Entry 4XLQ (X-ray diffraction, 4.60 A resolution (low resolution: residue-level contacts below are approximate; hydrogen-bond / salt-bridge calls are withheld)); this record covers chains C and D of the 8 polymer chains in the assembly.

[Chain C]
Protein: DNA-directed RNA polymerase subunit beta
Source organism: Thermus aquaticus
Notes: EC 2.7.7.6
Reference sequence: Q9KWU7 (RPOB_THEAQ); numbering as in UniProt (aligned over 1-1119)
Amino-acid sequence (1119 residues; each row starts with the number of its first residue):
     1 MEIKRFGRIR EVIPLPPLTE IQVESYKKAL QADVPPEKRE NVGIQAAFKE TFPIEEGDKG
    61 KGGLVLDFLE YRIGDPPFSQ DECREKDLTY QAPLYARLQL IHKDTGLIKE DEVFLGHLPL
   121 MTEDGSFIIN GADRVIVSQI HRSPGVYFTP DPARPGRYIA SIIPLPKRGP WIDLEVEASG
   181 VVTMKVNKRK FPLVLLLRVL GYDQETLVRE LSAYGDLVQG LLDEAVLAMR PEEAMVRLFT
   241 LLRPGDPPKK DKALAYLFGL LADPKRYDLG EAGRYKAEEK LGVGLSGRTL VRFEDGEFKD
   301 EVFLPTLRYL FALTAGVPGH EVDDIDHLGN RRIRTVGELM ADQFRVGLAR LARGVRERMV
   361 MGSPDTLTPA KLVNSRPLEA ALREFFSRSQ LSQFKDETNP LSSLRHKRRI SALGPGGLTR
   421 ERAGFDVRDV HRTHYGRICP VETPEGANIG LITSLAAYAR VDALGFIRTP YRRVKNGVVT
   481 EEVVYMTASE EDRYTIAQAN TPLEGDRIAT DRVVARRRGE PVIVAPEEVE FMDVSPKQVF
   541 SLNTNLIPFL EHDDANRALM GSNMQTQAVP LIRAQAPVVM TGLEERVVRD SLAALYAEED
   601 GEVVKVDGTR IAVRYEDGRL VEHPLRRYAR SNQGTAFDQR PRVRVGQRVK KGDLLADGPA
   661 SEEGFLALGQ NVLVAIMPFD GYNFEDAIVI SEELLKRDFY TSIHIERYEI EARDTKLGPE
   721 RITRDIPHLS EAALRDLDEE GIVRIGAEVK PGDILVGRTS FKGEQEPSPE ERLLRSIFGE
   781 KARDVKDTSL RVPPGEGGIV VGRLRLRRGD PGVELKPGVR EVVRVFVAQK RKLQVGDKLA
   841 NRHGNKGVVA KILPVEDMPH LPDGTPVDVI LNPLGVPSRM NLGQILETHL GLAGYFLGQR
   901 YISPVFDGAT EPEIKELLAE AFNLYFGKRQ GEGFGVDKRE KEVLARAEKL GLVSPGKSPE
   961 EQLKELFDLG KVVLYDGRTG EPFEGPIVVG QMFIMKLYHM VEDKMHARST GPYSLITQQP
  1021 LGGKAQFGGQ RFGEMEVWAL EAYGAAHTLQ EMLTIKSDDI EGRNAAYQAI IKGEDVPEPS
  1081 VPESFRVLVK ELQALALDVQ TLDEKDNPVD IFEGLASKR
Unresolved in the structure: 1, 57-61, 1119

[Chain D]
Protein: DNA-directed RNA polymerase subunit beta'
Source organism: Thermus aquaticus
Notes: EC 2.7.7.6
Reference sequence: Q9KWU6 (RPOC_THEAQ); residue numbers follow UniProt; this construct covers 1-1524
Amino-acid sequence (1524 residues; each row starts with the number of its first residue):
     1 MKKEVRKVRI ALASPEKIRS WSYGEVEKPE TINYRTLKPE RDGLFDERIF GPIKDYECAC
    61 GKYKRQRFEG KVCERCGVEV TRSIVRRYRM GHIELATPAA HIWFVKDVPS KIGTLLDLSA
   121 TELEQVLYFN KYIVLDPKGA VLDGVPVEKR QLLTDEEYRE LRYGKQETYP LPAGVDALVK
   181 DGEEVVKGQE LAPGVVSRMD GVALYRFPRR VRVDYLRKER AALRIPLSAW VEKEAYRPGE
   241 VLAELSEPYL FRAEESGVVE LKDLAEGHLI YLRQEEEVVA RYFLPAGMTP LVVEGEIVEV
   301 GQPLAEGKGL LRLPRHMTAK EVEAEEEGDS VHLTLFLEWT EPKDYKVAPH MNVIVPEGAK
   361 VQAGEKIVAA IDPEEEVIAE AEGVVHLHEP ASILVVKARV YPFEDDVEVT TGDRVAPGDV
   421 LADGGKVKSE IYGRVEVDLV RNVVRVVESY DIDARMGAEA IQELLKELDL EKLERELLEE
   481 MKHPSRARRA KARKRLEVVR AFLDSGNRPE WMILEAVPVL PPDLRPMVQV DGGRFATSDL
   541 NDLYRRLINR NNRLKKLLAQ GAPEIIIRNE KRMLQEAVDA VIDNGRRGSP VTNPGSERPL
   601 RSLTDILSGK QGRFRQNLLG KRVDYSGRSV IVVGPQLKLH QCGLPKRMAL ELFKPFLLKK
   661 MEEKAFAPNV KAARRMLERQ RDIKDEVWDA LEEVIHGKVV LLNRAPTLHR LGIQAFQPVL
   721 VEGQSIQLHP LVCEAFNADF DGDQMAVHVP LSSFAQAEAR IQMLSAHNLL SPASGEPLAK
   781 PSRDIILGLY YITQVRKEKK GAGMAFATPE EALAAYERGE VALNAPIVVA GRETSVGRLK
   841 FVFANPDEAL LAVAHGLLDL QDVVTVRYLG RRLETSPGRI LFARIVGEAV GDEKVAQELI
   901 QMDVPQEKNS LKDLVYQAFL RLGMEKTARL LDALKYYGFT LSTTSGITIG IDDAVIPEEK
   961 QRYLEEADRK LRQIEQAYEM GFLTDRERYD QVIQLWTETT EKVTQAVFKN FEENYPFNPL
  1021 YVMAQSGARG NPQQIRQLCG MRGLMQKPSG ETFEVPVRSS FREGLTVLEY FISSHGARKG
  1081 GADTALRTAD SGYLTRKLVD VAHEIVVREA DCGTTNYISV PLFQMDEVTR TLRLRKRSDI
  1141 ESGLYGRVLA REVEALGRRL EEGRYLSLED VHFLIKAAEA GEVREVPVRS PLTCQTRYGV
  1201 CQKCYGYDLS MARPVSIGEA VGVVAAESIG EPGTQLTMRT FHTGGVAVGT DITQGLPRVI
  1261 ELFEARRPKA KAVISEIDGV VRIEEGEDRL SVFVESEGFS KEYKLPKDAR LLVKDGDYVE
  1321 AGQPLTRGAI DPHQLLEAKG PEAVERYLVD EIQKVYRAQG VKLHDKHIEI VVRQMLKYVE
  1381 VTDPGDSRLL EGQVLEKWDV EALNERLIAE GKVPVAWKPL LMGVTKSALS TKSWLSAASF
  1441 QNTTHVLTEA AIAGKKDELI GLKENVILGR LIPAGTGSDF VRFTQVVDQR TLKAIEEARK
  1501 EAVEAKEKEA PRRPVRREQP GKGL
Unresolved in the structure: 1, 1239-1252, 1506-1524
Swiss-Prot annotation at these positions:
  - binding site (Zn(2+)): C58, C60, C73, C76, C1112, C1194, C1201, C1204
  - binding site (Mg(2+)): D739, D741, D743
Ion coordination: Zn2+ site 1: C58, C60, C73, C76; Mg2+: D739, D741, D743; Zn2+ site 2: C1112, C1194, C1201, C1204

[How chain C and chain D interact]
Residue-residue contacts - 389 pairs, chain C then chain D:
  G424(C) - L1086(D)
  F425(C) - K1079(D)
  F425(C) - D1083(D)
  R428(C) - R1078(D)
  R428(C) - L1086(D)
  D429(C) - P1048(D)
  D429(C) - H1075(D)
  D429(C) - K1079(D)
  V430(C) - P1048(D)
  V430(C) - S1074(D)
  V430(C) - H1075(D)
  V430(C) - R1078(D)
  H431(C) - H1075(D)
  R432(C) - K1047(D)
  R432(C) - F1071(D)
  R432(C) - H1075(D)
  H434(C) - F1071(D)
  Y435(C) - F1071(D)
  P440(C) - F1071(D)
  P440(C) - S1074(D)
  P440(C) - R1078(D)
  V441(C) - R1078(D)
  T443(C) - R1078(D)
  I449(C) - R1078(D)
  I449(C) - G1081(D)
  I449(C) - A1085(D)
  G450(C) - R1078(D)
  T453(C) - R1078(D)
  Q498(C) - V1067(D)
  Q498(C) - L1068(D)
  N500(C) - V1067(D)
  V514(C) - L1068(D)
  P521(C) - V1055(D)
  P521(C) - I1072(D)
  P536(C) - V1067(D)
  F540(C) - Y1070(D)
  L550(C) - Y1070(D)
  E551(C) - F1061(D)
  E551(C) - G1064(D)
  E551(C) - L1065(D)
  E551(C) - Y1070(D)
  H552(C) - F1061(D)
  H552(C) - R1062(D)
  H552(C) - E1063(D)
  H552(C) - G1064(D)
  D553(C) - F1061(D)
  D553(C) - Y1070(D)
  D554(C) - R1042(D)
  D554(C) - F1061(D)
  D554(C) - Y1070(D)
  A555(C) - Y1070(D)
  I676(C) - G946(D)
  I676(C) - T948(D)
  M677(C) - T943(D)
  M677(C) - G946(D)
  P678(C) - D784(D)
  P678(C) - L787(D)
  P678(C) - F939(D)
  P678(C) - S942(D)
  P678(C) - T943(D)
  P678(C) - G946(D)
  F679(C) - T943(D)
  D680(C) - P635(D)
  D680(C) - F939(D)
  D680(C) - T943(D)
  G681(C) - V633(D)
  G681(C) - P635(D)
  G681(C) - F939(D)
  Y682(C) - V633(D)
  Y682(C) - P635(D)
  Y682(C) - Q636(D)
  F684(C) - V633(D)
  F684(C) - P730(D)
  F684(C) - F740(D)
  F684(C) - S782(D)
  F684(C) - D784(D)
  E685(C) - F740(D)
  E685(C) - R783(D)
  E685(C) - R1029(D)
  D686(C) - F740(D)
  D686(C) - R1029(D)
  A687(C) - F740(D)
  I710(C) - D531(D)
  E711(C) - G532(D)
  R713(C) - Q529(D)
  R713(C) - V530(D)
  R713(C) - D531(D)
  R713(C) - G532(D)
  R713(C) - G533(D)
  K716(C) - L37(D)
  K716(C) - Q529(D)
  K716(C) - F535(D)
  K750(C) - R681(D)
  R758(C) - D531(D)
  Q765(C) - E57(D)
  E766(C) - E57(D)
  E766(C) - K64(D)
  P769(C) - R65(D)
  K816(C) - G532(D)
  K816(C) - R534(D)
  Q834(C) - Q724(D)
  V835(C) - S725(D)
  G836(C) - V630(D)
  G836(C) - S725(D)
  K838(C) - D741(D)
  K846(C) - D741(D)
  G847(C) - F740(D)
  V848(C) - V630(D)
  V848(C) - I631(D)
  V848(C) - F740(D)
  V848(C) - G742(D)
  V849(C) - V632(D)
  A850(C) - V632(D)
  N872(C) - D784(D)
  P873(C) - I947(D)
  P873(C) - I949(D)
  P873(C) - M1023(D)
  L874(C) - R783(D)
  L874(C) - R1029(D)
  G875(C) - R1029(D)
  P877(C) - M1023(D)
  P877(C) - R1029(D)
  P877(C) - Q1034(D)
  S878(C) - R1029(D)
  S878(C) - Q1034(D)
  R879(C) - R1029(D)
  M880(C) - Q1034(D)
  M880(C) - Q1037(D)
  M880(C) - L1038(D)
  M880(C) - F1061(D)
  L882(C) - L1038(D)
  L882(C) - F1061(D)
  L882(C) - R1062(D)
  I885(C) - I949(D)
  I885(C) - G950(D)
  I885(C) - I951(D)
  L886(C) - I951(D)
  H889(C) - G950(D)
  H889(C) - I951(D)
  F906(C) - L1065(D)
  F906(C) - T1066(D)
  F906(C) - V1067(D)
  F906(C) - Y1070(D)
  E911(C) - I951(D)
  E911(C) - R1062(D)
  K915(C) - D952(D)
  R946(C) - Y791(D)
  R946(C) - R796(D)
  R946(C) - D859(D)
  R946(C) - L860(D)
  K949(C) - R796(D)
  K949(C) - E798(D)
  K949(C) - L823(D)
  K949(C) - D859(D)
  D968(C) - D952(D)
  L969(C) - D952(D)
  K971(C) - T948(D)
  K971(C) - D953(D)
  F983(C) - T944(D)
  E984(C) - Y791(D)
  E984(C) - L860(D)
  E984(C) - T944(D)
  G985(C) - S945(D)
  P986(C) - T948(D)
  I987(C) - T948(D)
  V988(C) - T948(D)
  V988(C) - I949(D)
  V988(C) - G950(D)
  V1001(C) - S629(D)
  V1001(C) - V630(D)
  V1001(C) - Q724(D)
  V1001(C) - S725(D)
  K1004(C) - Q744(D)
  M1005(C) - R628(D)
  M1005(C) - S629(D)
  M1005(C) - M648(D)
  M1005(C) - Q724(D)
  H1006(C) - G627(D)
  H1006(C) - R628(D)
  H1006(C) - M648(D)
  A1007(C) - S626(D)
  A1007(C) - G627(D)
  A1007(C) - M648(D)
  A1007(C) - L652(D)
  R1008(C) - D624(D)
  R1008(C) - Y625(D)
  R1008(C) - S626(D)
  R1008(C) - E651(D)
  R1008(C) - L652(D)
  S1009(C) - D624(D)
  S1009(C) - Y625(D)
  S1009(C) - E651(D)
  S1009(C) - K654(D)
  T1010(C) - D624(D)
  T1010(C) - Y625(D)
  G1011(C) - D624(D)
  Y1013(C) - D624(D)
  L1015(C) - R87(D)
  L1015(C) - V528(D)
  I1016(C) - R87(D)
  I1016(C) - R613(D)
  T1017(C) - N617(D)
  Q1018(C) - R87(D)
  Q1019(C) - N617(D)
  Q1019(C) - K621(D)
  Q1019(C) - R622(D)
  P1020(C) - R622(D)
  P1020(C) - V623(D)
  G1022(C) - R622(D)
  F1027(C) - E651(D)
  G1029(C) - R622(D)
  G1029(C) - V623(D)
  G1029(C) - S626(D)
  Q1030(C) - R622(D)
  Q1030(C) - V623(D)
  Q1030(C) - S626(D)
  Q1030(C) - G627(D)
  Q1030(C) - R628(D)
  Q1030(C) - A746(D)
  R1031(C) - Q616(D)
  R1031(C) - K621(D)
  R1031(C) - R622(D)
  F1032(C) - G620(D)
  F1032(C) - K621(D)
  F1032(C) - H748(D)
  G1033(C) - G620(D)
  E1034(C) - R615(D)
  E1034(C) - L619(D)
  E1034(C) - R1096(D)
  M1035(C) - T707(D)
  E1036(C) - N703(D)
  E1036(C) - T707(D)
  E1036(C) - I713(D)
  V1037(C) - L619(D)
  V1037(C) - V1466(D)
  W1038(C) - R1096(D)
  W1038(C) - V1099(D)
  W1038(C) - E1227(D)
  A1039(C) - T707(D)
  A1039(C) - R710(D)
  A1039(C) - I713(D)
  A1039(C) - E1227(D)
  L1040(C) - I713(D)
  L1040(C) - M763(D)
  E1041(C) - A1220(D)
  E1041(C) - V1223(D)
  E1041(C) - L1462(D)
  E1041(C) - V1466(D)
  A1042(C) - R710(D)
  A1042(C) - E1219(D)
  A1042(C) - A1220(D)
  A1042(C) - V1224(D)
  A1042(C) - E1227(D)
  Y1043(C) - R710(D)
  Y1043(C) - L711(D)
  Y1043(C) - I713(D)
  Y1043(C) - Q714(D)
  Y1043(C) - Q762(D)
  Y1043(C) - M763(D)
  Y1043(C) - N768(D)
  Y1043(C) - E1219(D)
  G1044(C) - Q762(D)
  G1044(C) - G1475(D)
  G1044(C) - T1476(D)
  A1045(C) - E758(D)
  A1045(C) - M763(D)
  A1046(C) - E758(D)
  A1046(C) - I1472(D)
  A1046(C) - T1476(D)
  A1046(C) - G1477(D)
  H1047(C) - F754(D)
  H1047(C) - A755(D)
  H1047(C) - E758(D)
  H1047(C) - L1471(D)
  H1047(C) - T1476(D)
  T1048(C) - L701(D)
  T1048(C) - A755(D)
  T1048(C) - E758(D)
  Q1050(C) - R1470(D)
  Q1050(C) - L1471(D)
  Q1050(C) - I1472(D)
  E1051(C) - P750(D)
  E1051(C) - L751(D)
  E1051(C) - S752(D)
  E1051(C) - A755(D)
  M1052(C) - H748(D)
  L1053(C) - L618(D)
  L1053(C) - K621(D)
  L1053(C) - V1466(D)
  T1054(C) - G1469(D)
  K1056(C) - V623(D)
  K1056(C) - D624(D)
  K1056(C) - Y625(D)
  K1056(C) - H748(D)
  K1056(C) - V749(D)
  S1057(C) - K621(D)
  S1057(C) - R622(D)
  S1057(C) - D624(D)
  D1058(C) - K621(D)
  Y1067(C) - Y625(D)
  Y1067(C) - K654(D)
  Y1067(C) - P655(D)
  Y1067(C) - L658(D)
  Y1067(C) - R674(D)
  I1070(C) - P655(D)
  I1070(C) - F656(D)
  I1070(C) - K659(D)
  I1071(C) - P655(D)
  I1071(C) - L658(D)
  I1071(C) - K659(D)
  I1071(C) - V670(D)
  K1072(C) - K659(D)
  G1073(C) - K659(D)
  D1075(C) - S753(D)
  V1076(C) - S752(D)
  S1080(C) - G1469(D)
  P1082(C) - L1468(D)
  P1082(C) - G1469(D)
  E1083(C) - R87(D)
  E1083(C) - Y88(D)
  S1084(C) - L618(D)
  S1084(C) - K621(D)
  F1085(C) - L618(D)
  F1085(C) - I1467(D)
  F1085(C) - L1468(D)
  R1086(C) - Y88(D)
  L1088(C) - L607(D)
  L1088(C) - R613(D)
  L1088(C) - F614(D)
  L1088(C) - L618(D)
  K1090(C) - Y88(D)
  K1090(C) - M90(D)
  K1090(C) - L520(D)
  E1091(C) - L520(D)
  E1091(C) - I606(D)
  E1091(C) - R613(D)
  L1092(C) - I10(D)
  L1092(C) - L607(D)
  Q1093(C) - W21(D)
  Q1093(C) - M90(D)
  Q1093(C) - P518(D)
  A1094(C) - P518(D)
  A1094(C) - L603(D)
  L1095(C) - H101(D)
  L1095(C) - I582(D)
  L1095(C) - L603(D)
  L1095(C) - T604(D)
  A1096(C) - L12(D)
  A1096(C) - A13(D)
  A1096(C) - I18(D)
  A1096(C) - P518(D)
  L1097(C) - A11(D)
  L1097(C) - W21(D)
  D1098(C) - I10(D)
  D1098(C) - A11(D)
  D1098(C) - L12(D)
  D1098(C) - A13(D)
  D1098(C) - K17(D)
  D1098(C) - W21(D)
  Q1100(C) - V8(D)
  Q1100(C) - R9(D)
  Q1100(C) - I10(D)
  Q1100(C) - A11(D)
  T1101(C) - V5(D)
  T1101(C) - K7(D)
  T1101(C) - V8(D)
  L1102(C) - V5(D)
  L1102(C) - K7(D)
  L1102(C) - R9(D)
  D1103(C) - K3(D)
  D1103(C) - E4(D)
  D1103(C) - V5(D)
  D1103(C) - R6(D)
  D1103(C) - K7(D)
  E1104(C) - K3(D)
  E1104(C) - E4(D)
  D1106(C) - K7(D)
  F1112(C) - Y88(D)
  L1115(C) - Y23(D)
  L1115(C) - I84(D)
  L1115(C) - V85(D)
  L1115(C) - Y88(D)
  L1115(C) - R89(D)
  A1116(C) - Y23(D)
  S1117(C) - Y23(D)
  K1118(C) - R19(D)
  K1118(C) - S20(D)
  K1118(C) - S22(D)
  K1118(C) - Y23(D)
Interface residues without a listed pair, chain C (183 interface residues in all): G446, E520, V539, A558, L559, P767, V819, K851, V876, L950, L952, R978, H999, L1021, L1049, R1063, A1066, V1087, V1099, K1105
Interface residues without a listed pair, chain D (196 interface residues in all): W103, L514, P521, L524, Y544, P645, D739, A759, Q861, T940, N1014, Y1015, L1020, A1028, G1030, F1053, A1082, L1447, A1451, K1456, K1463, A1474

[Summary]
183 residues of chain C face 196 of chain D across their interface. C58(D), C60(D), C73(D) and C76(D)
coordinate Zn2+ site 1. D739(D), D741(D) and D743(D) form the Mg2+ site. From UniProt: 8 Zn2+-binding residues
and 3 Mg2+-binding residues on chain D.
Here chain C is DNA-directed RNA polymerase subunit beta and chain D is DNA-directed RNA polymerase subunit
beta', both from Thermus aquaticus. Entry 4XLQ (Crystal structure of T.aquaticus transcription initiation
complex containing upstream fork (-11 base-paired) promoter) was determined by X-ray diffraction, deposited
together with 4XLN and 4XLP.
